Entry 5V21 (X-ray diffraction, 2.42 A resolution); this record covers chains A and B.

== Chain A ==
Name: Histone-lysine N-methyltransferase SETD2
From: Homo sapiens
Notes: EC 2.1.1.43; fragment: SET domain
UniProtKB: Q9BYW2 (SETD2_HUMAN); residue numbers follow UniProt; this construct covers 1435-1711
Amino-acid sequence (297 residues; each row starts with the number of its first residue):
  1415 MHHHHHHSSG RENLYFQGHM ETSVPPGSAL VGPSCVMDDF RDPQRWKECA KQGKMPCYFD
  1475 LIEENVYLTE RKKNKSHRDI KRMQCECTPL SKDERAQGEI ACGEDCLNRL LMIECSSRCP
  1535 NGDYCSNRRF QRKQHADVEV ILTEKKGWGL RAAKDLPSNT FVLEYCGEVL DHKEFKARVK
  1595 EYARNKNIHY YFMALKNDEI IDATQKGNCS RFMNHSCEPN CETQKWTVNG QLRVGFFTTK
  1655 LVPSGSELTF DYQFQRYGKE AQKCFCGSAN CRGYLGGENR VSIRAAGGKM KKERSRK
Unresolved in the structure: 1415-1446, 1486-1497, 1704-1711
Differences from the reference sequence: initiating methionine (1415); expression tag (1416-1434)
UniProt features mapped onto this chain:
  - binding site (Zn(2+)): Cys-1499, Cys-1501, Cys-1516, Cys-1520, Cys-1529, Cys-1533, Cys-1539, Cys-1631, Cys-1678, Cys-1680, Cys-1685
  - binding site (S-adenosyl-L-methionine): Lys-1560 to Trp-1562, His-1603 to Tyr-1605, Asn-1628, His-1629, Gln-1676, Phe-1679
  - modified residue: Ser-1696 (Phosphoserine)
  - natural variant: Asp-1453 (D1453N: In ALL; uncertain significance), Asp-1493 (D1493N: In ALL; uncertain significance), Leu-1609 (L1609P: In ALL; uncertain significance), Lys-1654 (K1654Q: In ALL; uncertain significance), Thr-1663 (T1663M: In ALL; uncertain significance)
  - mutagenesis: Phe-1589 (F1589A: Strongly reduced methyltransferase activity), Tyr-1604 (Y1604A: Increased methyltransferase activity), Arg-1625 (R1625H/G: Loss of methyltransferase activity. Abolishes ability to monomethylate STAT1), Cys-1631 (C1631A: Does not affect methyltransferase activity), Glu-1636 (E1636A: Increased methyltransferase activity), Thr-1637 (T1637A: Increased methyltransferase activity), Phe-1668 (F1668A: Strongly reduced methyltransferase activity), Gln-1669 (Q1669A: Loss of methyltransferase activity), Arg-1670 (R1670A/V/L/I/F: Impaired methyltransferase activity; R1670P/W/K/Q: Loss of methyltransferase activity), Tyr-1671 (Y1671A: Strongly reduced methyltransferase activity)
Metal / ion sites: Zn2+ site 1: Cys-1499, Cys-1501, Cys-1516, Cys-1520; Zn2+ site 2: Cys-1516, Cys-1529, Cys-1533, Cys-1539; Zn2+ site 3: Cys-1631, Cys-1678, Cys-1680, Cys-1685
Residues lining bound ligands: S-adenosylmethionine (SAM): Lys-1560, Gly-1561, Trp-1562, Tyr-1579, Ile-1602, His-1603, Tyr-1604, Tyr-1605, Arg-1625, Phe-1626, Met-1627, Asn-1628, His-1629, Tyr-1666, Gln-1676, Lys-1677, Cys-1678, Phe-1679, Cys-1680, Leu-1689
From the paper describing this entry:
  - conformationally variable residues (loop rearrangement, order/disorder transition): Gln-1667 to Ala-1675, Gly-1690 to Gly-1691, Glu-1692 to Gly-1702
  - mutagenesis - F1668A, Y1671A: abolished catalytic activity (citing earlier work)

== Chain B ==
Name: Histone H3K36M peptide
Amino-acid sequence (15 residues; row label = number of the first residue in the row):
    29 APATGGVMKP HRYRP
From the paper describing this entry:
  - contacts within the chain: Tyr-41/Pro-43 (hydrophobic contact)

== Chain A / chain B interface ==
Pairs across the interface (50; chain A residue first):
  Met-1526(A) / Arg-40(B)
  Tyr-1579(A) / Met-36(B)
  Phe-1589(A) / Val-35(B)  hydrophobic
  Val-1593(A) / Pro-30(B)  hydrophobic
  Ala-1597(A) / Pro-30(B)  hydrophobic
  Tyr-1604(A) / Thr-32(B)  hydrogen bond (side chain-backbone)
  Tyr-1604(A) / Gly-33(B)
  Tyr-1605(A) / Met-36(B)
  Phe-1606(A) / Gly-34(B)
  Phe-1606(A) / Val-35(B)  hydrophobic
  Phe-1606(A) / Met-36(B)  hydrogen bond (backbone-backbone)
  Met-1607(A) / Met-36(B)
  Met-1607(A) / Pro-38(B)  hydrophobic
  Ala-1608(A) / Val-35(B)
  Ala-1608(A) / Met-36(B)  hydrogen bond (backbone-backbone)
  Ala-1608(A) / Pro-38(B)
  Glu-1636(A) / Arg-40(B)  salt bridge
  Glu-1636(A) / Tyr-41(B)  hydrogen bond (side chain-backbone)
  Thr-1637(A) / Pro-38(B)
  Thr-1637(A) / His-39(B)  hydrogen bond (side chain-backbone)
  Thr-1637(A) / Arg-40(B)
  Gln-1638(A) / Arg-40(B)
  Thr-1653(A) / Tyr-41(B)
  Phe-1664(A) / Met-36(B)  hydrophobic
  Asp-1665(A) / His-39(B)  salt bridge
  Tyr-1666(A) / Met-36(B)  hydrophobic
  Tyr-1666(A) / Lys-37(B)  hydrogen bond (backbone-backbone)
  Gln-1667(A) / Lys-37(B)
  Gln-1667(A) / His-39(B)
  Phe-1668(A) / Gly-33(B)
  Phe-1668(A) / Gly-34(B)
  Phe-1668(A) / Val-35(B)
  Phe-1668(A) / Met-36(B)
  Gln-1669(A) / Gly-34(B)
  Gln-1669(A) / Val-35(B)  hydrogen bond (backbone-backbone)
  Arg-1670(A) / Gly-33(B)
  Arg-1670(A) / Gly-34(B)
  Tyr-1671(A) / Pro-30(B)  hydrophobic
  Tyr-1671(A) / Gly-33(B)  hydrogen bond (backbone-backbone)
  Tyr-1671(A) / Gly-34(B)
  Gly-1672(A) / Pro-30(B)
  Gly-1672(A) / Ala-31(B)
  Gly-1672(A) / Thr-32(B)
  Gly-1672(A) / Gly-33(B)  hydrogen bond (backbone-backbone)
  Lys-1673(A) / Ala-29(B)  hydrogen bond (side chain-backbone)
  Lys-1673(A) / Pro-30(B)  hydrogen bond (backbone-backbone)
  Lys-1673(A) / Ala-31(B)  hydrogen bond (backbone-backbone)
  Glu-1674(A) / Ala-31(B)  hydrogen bond (backbone-backbone)
  Glu-1674(A) / Thr-32(B)
  Ala-1700(A) / Val-35(B)
Other interface residues (no listed pair), chain A (31 interface residues in all): Asn-1601, Lys-1639, Val-1648, Arg-1694, Ile-1697
From the paper, about this interface:
  - pairs named by the authors: Tyr-1579(A)/Met-36(B), Tyr-1605(A)/Met-36(B), Met-1607(A)/Met-36(B), Phe-1664(A)/Met-36(B), Tyr-1666(A)/Met-36(B), Phe-1668(A)/Met-36(B), Phe-1668(A)/Gly-34(B), Tyr-1671(A)/Gly-34(B)
  - interface residues, chain A: Phe-1668(A)
  - interface residues, chain B: Gly-33(B), Pro-38(B)
  - hot spots on chain B (mutagenesis) - G34R, P38V: decreased binding to Histone-lysine N-methyltransferase SETD2 (chain A)

== Overview ==
The interface between chain A and chain B involves 31 residues on one side and 13 on the other; the contacts
include 13 hydrogen bonds and 2 salt bridges. Among the polar pairs are Glu-1636(A)/Arg-40(B),
Asp-1665(A)/His-39(B) and Tyr-1604(A)/Thr-32(B). The authors report contacts between Tyr-1579(A) and
Met-36(B), Tyr-1605(A) and Met-36(B) and Met-1607(A) and Met-36(B) among others. The paper reports that F1668A
and Y1671A of chain A abolish catalytic activity; interface residues Phe-1668(A) and Gly-33(B) among others; 4
substitutions were tested in all.
Chain A is Histone-lysine N-methyltransferase SETD2 (Homo sapiens) and chain B is Histone H3K36M peptide; the
structure, Crystal structure of human SETD2 SET-domain in complex with H3K36M peptide and SAM, was determined
by X-ray diffraction together with 5V22 from the same study.
